Entry 4ZQD (X-ray diffraction, 2.87 A resolution); this record covers chains A and B.

[Chain A]
Name: Aryl hydrocarbon receptor nuclear translocator
From: Mus musculus
UniProt: P53762 (ARNT_MOUSE); residues 82-464 here = UniProt positions 82-464
Chain sequence (384 residues; each row starts with the number of its first residue):
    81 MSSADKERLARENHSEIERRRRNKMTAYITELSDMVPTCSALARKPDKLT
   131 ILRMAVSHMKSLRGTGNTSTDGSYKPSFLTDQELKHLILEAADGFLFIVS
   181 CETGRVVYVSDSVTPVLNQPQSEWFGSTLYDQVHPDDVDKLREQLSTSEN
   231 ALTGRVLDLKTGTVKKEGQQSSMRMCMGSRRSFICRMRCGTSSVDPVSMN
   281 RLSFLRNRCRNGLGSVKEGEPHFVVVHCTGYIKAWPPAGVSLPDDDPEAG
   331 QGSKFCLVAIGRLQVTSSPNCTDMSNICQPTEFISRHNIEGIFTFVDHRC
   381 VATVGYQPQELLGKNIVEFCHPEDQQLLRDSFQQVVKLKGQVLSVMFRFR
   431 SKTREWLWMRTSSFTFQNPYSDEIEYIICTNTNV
Unresolved in the structure: 81-99, 122-127, 143-159, 226-258, 270-300, 315-334, 346-360
Sequence notes: initiating methionine (81)
Curated features (UniProtKB/Swiss-Prot):
  - region: Leu167 to Ala171 (Mediates the transcription activity and dimerization of the AHR:ARNT complex)
  - mutagenesis: His94 (H94A: Reduces DNA binding), Glu98 (E98A: Reduces DNA binding), Arg102 (R102E: Reduces DNA binding. Decreases transcription factor activity), Leu112 (L112D: Interferes with transcription factor activity; L112E: Impairs heterodimer formation with EPAS1. Impairs heterodimer formation with HIF1A ...), Leu132 (L132E: Impairs heterodimer formation with EPAS1. Impairs heterodimer formation with HIF1A. Significantly destabilizes ARNT?s heterodimeric interactions with both NPAS1 and NPAS3 ...), Val136 (V136D: Impairs heterodimer formation with EPAS1. Impairs heterodimer formation with HIF1A. Significantly destabilizes ARNT?s heterodimeric interactions with both NPAS1 and NPAS3 ...), Met139 (M139D: Interferes with transcription factor activity), Leu164 (L164D: Does not affect transcription factor activity), Leu167 (L167E: Highly reduces transcription activity. Impairs interaction with AHR. Impairs heterodimer formation with EPAS1. Impairs heterodimer formation with HIF1A ...), Ile168 (I168D: Highly reduces transcription activity. Impairs interaction with AHR. Impairs heterodimer formation with EPAS1. Impairs heterodimer formation with HIF1A ...), Ala171 (A171D: Reduces transcription activity. Markedly reduces interaction with AHR. Impairs heterodimer formation with EPAS1. Markedly decreases heterodimer formation with HIF1A ...), Ile264 (I264D: Impairs heterodimer formation with EPAS1. Markedly decreases heterodimer formation with HIF1A. Significantly destabilizes ARNT?s heterodimeric interactions with both NPAS1 and NPAS3 ...), 6 further mutagenesis entries in UniProt

[Chain B]
Name: Endothelial PAS domain-containing protein 1
From: Mus musculus
UniProt: P97481 (EPAS1_MOUSE); residues 3-361 here = UniProt positions 3-361
Chain sequence (360 residues; numbered 2 to 361; the number before each row is that of its first residue):
     2 MADKEKKRSSSELRKEKSRDAARCRRSKETEVFYELAHELPLPHSVSSHL
    52 DKASIMRLAISFLRTHKLLSSVCSENESEAEADQQMDNLYLKALEGFIAV
   102 VTQDGDMIFLSENISKFMGLTQVELTGHSIFDFTHPCDHEEIRENLTLKN
   152 GSGFGKKSKDVSTERDFFMRMKCTVTNRGRTVNLKSATWKVLHCTGQVRV
   202 YNNCPPHSSLCGSKEPLLSCLIIMCEPIQHPSHMDIPLDSKTFLSRHSMD
   252 MKFTYCDDRILELIGYHPEELLGRSAYEFYHALDSENMTKSHQNLCTKGQ
   302 VVSGQYRMLAKHGGYVWLETQGTVIYNPRNLQPQCIMCVNYVLSEIEKND
   352 VVFSMDQTES
Unresolved in the structure: 2-25, 76-86, 150-162, 177-181, 202-219
Sequence notes: initiating methionine (2)
Curated features (UniProtKB/Swiss-Prot):
  - region: Arg26 to Lys53 (DNA-binding), Arg171 to Val192 (Required for heterodimer formation with ARNT)
  - mutagenesis: Ala23 (A23D: Decreases HRE DNA binding), Arg27 (R27A: Decreases HRE DNA binding), Phe169 (F169D: Decreases heterodimer formation with ARNT), Arg171 (R171A: Markedly decreases heterodimer formation with ARNT. Impairs heterodimer formation with ARNT; when associated with D-192), Asn184 (N184D: Decreases HRE DNA binding; when associated with D-186), Lys186 (K186D: Decreases HRE DNA binding; when associated with D-184), Val192 (V192D: Markedly decreases heterodimer formation with ARNT. Impairs heterodimer formation with ARNT; when associated with A-171), His194 (H194A: Decreases heterodimer formation with ARNT)
Small-molecule neighbours: 0X3 (N-(3-chloro-5-fluorophenyl)-4-nitro-2,1,3-benzoxadiazol-5-amine): Phe244, Ser246, His248, Met252, Phe254, Ile261, Ala277, Phe280, Tyr281, His293, Leu296, Tyr307, Met309, Thr321, Ile337, Cys339, Asn341

[How chain A and chain B interact]
Pairs across the interface - 90 pairs, chain A then chain B:
  Met105(A) - Met57(B)  hydrophobic
  Tyr108(A) - Met57(B)  hydrophobic
  Tyr108(A) - Ile61(B)  hydrophobic
  Leu112(A) - Ile61(B)  hydrophobic
  Leu112(A) - Leu64(B)  hydrophobic
  Met115(A) - Lys68(B)
  Lys128(A) - Glu30(B)  salt bridge
  Val136(A) - Leu37(B)  hydrophobic
  Met139(A) - Phe63(B)  hydrophobic
  Lys140(A) - Glu40(B)  salt bridge
  Asp161(A) - Asp88(B)
  Lys165(A) - Tyr91(B)
  His166(A) - Cys74(B)
  Leu167(A) - Ile223(B)  hydrophobic
  Glu170(A) - Gln198(B)
  Ala171(A) - Thr196(B)
  Ala171(A) - Gly197(B)
  Ala171(A) - Ile223(B)  hydrophobic
  Ala172(A) - Met225(B)  hydrophobic
  Leu176(A) - Tyr91(B)  hydrophobic
  Leu176(A) - Ala94(B)  hydrophobic
  Ser190(A) - Tyr91(B)
  Asp216(A) - Glu346(B)
  Asp217(A) - Leu344(B)
  Asp219(A) - Lys242(B)
  Lys220(A) - Asp240(B)
  Lys220(A) - Val343(B)
  Glu223(A) - Asp240(B)
  Glu223(A) - Ser241(B)  hydrogen bond (side chain-backbone)
  Gln224(A) - Pro238(B)
  Gln224(A) - Asp240(B)  hydrogen bond
  Arg260(A) - Lys93(B)  hydrogen bond (side chain-backbone)
  Arg260(A) - Ala94(B)
  Arg260(A) - Leu95(B)  hydrogen bond (side chain-backbone)
  Arg260(A) - Glu96(B)  salt bridge
  Arg260(A) - Pro238(B)
  Arg261(A) - Glu96(B)
  Arg261(A) - Pro238(B)
  Ser262(A) - Glu96(B)
  Ile264(A) - Glu320(B)
  Ile264(A) - Leu344(B)  hydrophobic
  Arg266(A) - Leu344(B)  hydrogen bond (side chain-backbone)
  Arg266(A) - Ser345(B)
  Val305(A) - Gln306(B)
  His307(A) - Glu320(B)  salt bridge
  Thr309(A) - Ala94(B)  hydrogen bond (side chain-backbone)
  Thr309(A) - Glu96(B)
  Gly310(A) - Ala94(B)  hydrogen bond (backbone-backbone)
  Gly310(A) - Glu96(B)
  Tyr311(A) - Leu90(B)
  Tyr311(A) - Lys93(B)
  Tyr311(A) - Ala94(B)
  Val338(A) - Leu90(B)
  Val338(A) - Ala94(B)  hydrophobic
  Ile340(A) - Tyr91(B)
  Ile340(A) - Ala94(B)  hydrophobic
  Ile340(A) - Leu95(B)  hydrophobic
  Arg342(A) - His194(B)
  Arg342(A) - Thr196(B)
  Arg342(A) - Met225(B)
  Arg342(A) - Glu227(B)  salt bridge
  Gln344(A) - Asp167(B)
  Gln344(A) - His194(B)
  Gln344(A) - Gln306(B)  hydrogen bond
  Gln344(A) - Glu320(B)
  Arg366(A) - Tyr278(B)
  Arg366(A) - Glu279(B)
  Arg366(A) - Tyr281(B)  hydrogen bond (side chain-backbone)
  Arg366(A) - Ala283(B)
  Thr374(A) - Ser355(B)
  Thr374(A) - Met356(B)  hydrogen bond (backbone-backbone)
  Phe375(A) - His282(B)
  Phe375(A) - Ala283(B)  hydrophobic
  Phe375(A) - Phe354(B)
  Val376(A) - Phe354(B)  hydrogen bond (backbone-backbone)
  His378(A) - Val352(B)
  His378(A) - Phe354(B)
  Pro388(A) - Val353(B)
  Leu392(A) - Phe354(B)
  Leu392(A) - Ser355(B)
  Leu392(A) - Met356(B)
  Gly393(A) - Met356(B)
  Phe446(A) - Tyr278(B)  hydrophobic
  Phe446(A) - Thr290(B)
  Asn448(A) - Asp251(B)
  Pro449(A) - Tyr278(B)
  Pro449(A) - Thr290(B)
  Pro449(A) - His293(B)
  Pro449(A) - Gln294(B)
  Tyr456(A) - Ser286(B)  hydrogen bond
Other interface residues (no listed pair), chain A (61 interface residues in all): Ile109, Leu129, Arg133, Thr160, Glu163, Leu164, Ile168, Ala339, Val345, Ile364, Phe373, Tyr450
Other interface residues (no listed pair), chain B (70 interface residues in all): Val33, Glu36, Leu41, Pro42, Arg58, Ala60, Leu70, Val73, Asn89, Ile99, Phe110, Arg200, Ile224, Asp236, Ile237, Met250, Val303, Leu310, Tyr342, Lys349, Thr359

[Summary]
The interface between chain A and chain B involves 61 residues on one side and 70 on the other, with 12
hydrogen bonds and 5 salt bridges. Polar contacts include Lys128(A)-Glu30(B), Lys140(A)-Glu40(B) and
Arg260(A)-Glu96(B). Ligands of chain B: compound 0X3.
Here chain A is Aryl hydrocarbon receptor nuclear translocator and chain B is Endothelial PAS
domain-containing protein 1, both from Mus musculus. Entry 4ZQD (Crystal Structure of the Heterodimeric
HIF-2a:ARNT Complex with the Benzoxadiazole Antagonist 0X3) was determined by X-ray diffraction (same
publication as 4ZP4, 4ZPH, 4ZPK and 4ZPR).
